6URO - chains A and F of the 6 polymer chains in the assembly; structure by electron microscopy, 3.60 A resolution.

# Chain A
Name: Cleavage and polyadenylation specificity factor subunit 1
From: Homo sapiens
UniProt: Q10570 (CPSF1_HUMAN); numbering as in UniProt (aligned over 1-1443)
Amino-acid sequence (1443 residues; numbered 1 to 1443; the number before each row is that of its first residue):
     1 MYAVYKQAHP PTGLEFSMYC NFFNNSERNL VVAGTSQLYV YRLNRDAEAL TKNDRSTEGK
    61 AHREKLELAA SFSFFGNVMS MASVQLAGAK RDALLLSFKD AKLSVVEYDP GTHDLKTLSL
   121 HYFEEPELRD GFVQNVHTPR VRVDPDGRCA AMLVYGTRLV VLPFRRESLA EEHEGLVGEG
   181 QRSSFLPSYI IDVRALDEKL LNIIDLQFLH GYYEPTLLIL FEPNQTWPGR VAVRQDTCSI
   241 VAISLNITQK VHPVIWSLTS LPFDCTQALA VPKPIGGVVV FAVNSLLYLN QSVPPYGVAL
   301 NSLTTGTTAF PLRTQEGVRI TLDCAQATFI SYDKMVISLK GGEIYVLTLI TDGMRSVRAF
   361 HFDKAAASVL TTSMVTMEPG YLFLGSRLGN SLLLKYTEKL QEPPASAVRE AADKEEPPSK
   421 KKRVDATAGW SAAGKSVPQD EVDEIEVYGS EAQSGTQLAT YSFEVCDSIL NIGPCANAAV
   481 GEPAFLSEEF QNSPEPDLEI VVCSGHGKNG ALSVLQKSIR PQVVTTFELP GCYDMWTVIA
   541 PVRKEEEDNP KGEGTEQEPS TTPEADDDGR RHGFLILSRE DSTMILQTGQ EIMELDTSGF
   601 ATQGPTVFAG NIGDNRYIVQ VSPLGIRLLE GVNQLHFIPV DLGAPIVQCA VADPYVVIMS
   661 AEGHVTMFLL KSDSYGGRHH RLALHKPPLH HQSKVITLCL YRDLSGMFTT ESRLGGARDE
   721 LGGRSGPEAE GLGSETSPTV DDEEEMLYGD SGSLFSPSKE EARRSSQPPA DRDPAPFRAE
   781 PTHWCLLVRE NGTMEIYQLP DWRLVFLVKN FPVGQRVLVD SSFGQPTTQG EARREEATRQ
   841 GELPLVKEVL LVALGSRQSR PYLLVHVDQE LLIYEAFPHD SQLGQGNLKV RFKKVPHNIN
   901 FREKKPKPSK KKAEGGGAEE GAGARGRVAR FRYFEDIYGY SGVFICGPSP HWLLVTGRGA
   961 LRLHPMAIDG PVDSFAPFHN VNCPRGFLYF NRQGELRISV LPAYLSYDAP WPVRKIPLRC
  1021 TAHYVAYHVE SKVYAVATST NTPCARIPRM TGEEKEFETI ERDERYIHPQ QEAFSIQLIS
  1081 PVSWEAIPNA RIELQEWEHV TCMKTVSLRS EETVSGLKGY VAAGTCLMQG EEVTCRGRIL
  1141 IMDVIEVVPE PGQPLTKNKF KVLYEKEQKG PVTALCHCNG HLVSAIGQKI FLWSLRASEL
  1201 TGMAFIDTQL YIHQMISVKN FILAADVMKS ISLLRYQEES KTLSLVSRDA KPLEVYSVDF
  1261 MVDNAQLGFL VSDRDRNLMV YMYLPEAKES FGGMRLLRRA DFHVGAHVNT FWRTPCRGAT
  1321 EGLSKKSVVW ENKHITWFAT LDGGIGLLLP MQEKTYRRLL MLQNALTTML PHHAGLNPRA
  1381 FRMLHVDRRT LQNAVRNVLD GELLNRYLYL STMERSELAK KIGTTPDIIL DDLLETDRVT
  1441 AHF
Unresolved in the structure: 50-62, 166-182, 401-457, 542-568, 674-678, 712-779, 823-841, 904-925, 1318-1327, 1387-1392
Swiss-Prot annotation at these positions:
  - motif: Lys893 to Pro908 (Nuclear localization signal)
  - modified residue (Phosphoserine): Ser756, Ser766

# Chain F
Name: Cleavage stimulation factor subunit 3
From: Homo sapiens
UniProt: Q12996 (CSTF3_HUMAN); residues 1-717 here = UniProt positions 1-717
Amino-acid sequence (717 residues; each row starts with the number of its first residue):
     1 MSGDGATEQA AEYVPEKVKK AEKKLEENPY DLDAWSILIR EAQNQPIDKA RKTYERLVAQ
    61 FPSSGRFWKL YIEAEIKAKN YDKVEKLFQR CLMKVLHIDL WKCYLSYVRE TKGKLPSYKE
   121 KMAQAYDFAL DKIGMEIMSY QIWVDYINFL KGVEAVGSYA ENQRITAVRR VYQRGCVNPM
   181 INIEQLWRDY NKYEEGINIH LAKKMIEDRS RDYMNARRVA KEYETVMKGL DRNAPSVPPQ
   241 NTPQEAQQVD MWKKYIQWEK SNPLRTEDQT LITKRVMFAY EQCLLVLGHH PDIWYEAAQY
   301 LEQSSKLLAE KGDMNNAKLF SDEAANIYER AISTLLKKNM LLYFAYADYE ESRMKYEKVH
   361 SIYNRLLAIE DIDPTLVYIQ YMKFARRAEG IKSGRMIFKK AREDTRTRHH VYVTAALMEY
   421 YCSKDKSVAF KIFELGLKKY GDIPEYVLAY IDYLSHLNED NNTRVLFERV LTSGSLPPEK
   481 SGEIWARFLA FESNIGDLAS ILKVEKRRFT AFKEEYEGKE TALLVDRYKF MDLYPCSASE
   541 LKALGYKDVS RAKLAAIIPD PVVAPSIVPV LKDEVDRKPE YPKPDTQQMI PFQPRHLAPP
   601 GLHPVPGGVF PVPPAAVVLM KLLPPPICFQ GPFVQVDELM EIFRRCKIPN TVEEAVRIIT
   661 GGAPELAVEG NGPVESNAVL TKAVKRPNED SDEDEEKGAV VPPVHDIYRA RQQKRIR
Unresolved in the structure: 1-20, 241-242, 550-717
Swiss-Prot annotation at these positions:
  - modified residue: Ser2 (N-acetylserine), Ser691 (Phosphoserine)

# How chain A and chain F interact
Contacting residue pairs (6; chain A residue first):
  Val233(A) with Met314(F)
  Arg234(A) with Glu310(F), hydrogen bond (side chain-backbone)
  Ser260(A) with Met354(F)
  Pro294(A) with Ala388(F); Glu389(F); Gly390(F)
Also at the interface, not in a pair above, chain A (6 interface residues in all): Ser292, Met354
Also at the interface, not in a pair above, chain F (9 interface residues in all): Arg386, Cys422, Ser423

# Summary
The interface between chain A and chain F involves 6 residues on one side and 9 on the other, with 1 hydrogen
bond. Its one hydrogen-bonded contact is Arg234(A)-Glu310(F).
Chain A is Cleavage and polyadenylation specificity factor subunit 1 and chain F is Cleavage stimulation
factor subunit 3, both from Homo sapiens; the structure, Cryo-EM structure of human CPSF160-WDR33-CPSF30-PAS
RNA-CstF77 complex, was determined by electron microscopy together with 6URG from the same study.
